Entry 9JA1 (electron microscopy, 2.98 A resolution); this record covers chains C and J of the 14 polymer chains in the assembly.

== Chain C ==
Protein: DNA-directed RNA polymerase II subunit RPB3
Organism: Saccharomyces cerevisiae
UniProt: P16370 (RPB3_YEAST); residues 1-318 here = UniProt positions 1-318
Chain sequence (318 residues; numbered 1 to 318; the number before each row is that of its first residue):
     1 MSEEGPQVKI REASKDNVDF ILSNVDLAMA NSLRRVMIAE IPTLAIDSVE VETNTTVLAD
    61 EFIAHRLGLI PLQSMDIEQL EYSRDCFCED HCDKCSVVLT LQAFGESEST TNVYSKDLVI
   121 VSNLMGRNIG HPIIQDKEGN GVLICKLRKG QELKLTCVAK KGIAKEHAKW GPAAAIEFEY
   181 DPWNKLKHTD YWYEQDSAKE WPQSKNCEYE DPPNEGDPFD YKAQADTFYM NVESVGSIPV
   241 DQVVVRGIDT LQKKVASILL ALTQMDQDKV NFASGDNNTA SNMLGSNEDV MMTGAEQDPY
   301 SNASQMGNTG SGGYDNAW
Not modelled in the structure: 1-2, 269-318
Ion coordination: Zn2+: C86, C88, C95
Curated features (UniProtKB/Swiss-Prot):
  - binding site (Zn(2+)): C86, C88, C92, C95
  - modified residue: S2 (N-acetylserine)
  - natural variant: A30 (A30D: In mutant RPB3-1)
  - mutagenesis: K9 (K9E: Transcript termination readthrough)

== Chain J ==
Protein: DNA-directed RNA polymerases I, II, and III subunit RPABC5
Organism: Saccharomyces cerevisiae
UniProt: P22139 (RPAB5_YEAST); numbering as in UniProt (aligned over 1-70)
Chain sequence (70 residues; row label = number of the first residue in the row):
     1 MIVPVRCFSC GKVVGDKWES YLNLLQEDEL DEGTALSRLG LKRYCCRRMI LTHVDLIEKF
    61 LRYNPLEKRD
Not modelled in the structure: 66-70
Ion coordination: Zn2+: C7, C10, C45, C46
Curated features (UniProtKB/Swiss-Prot):
  - binding site (Zn(2+)): C7, C10, C45, C46
  - cross-link: K59 (Glycyl lysine isopeptide (Lys-Gly) (interchain with G-Cter in ubiquitin))

== Interface between chain C and chain J ==
Pairs across the interface - 44 pairs, chain C then chain J:
  N17(C) - K42(J)
  T55(C) - P65(J)
  V57(C) - I57(J)  hydrophobic
  V57(C) - F60(J)
  L58(C) - M1(J)  hydrophobic
  L58(C) - I57(J)  hydrophobic
  F62(C) - I2(J)  hydrophobic
  R66(C) - I2(J)
  R66(C) - V3(J)  hydrogen bond (side chain-backbone)
  R66(C) - V5(J)
  L69(C) - V5(J)  hydrophobic
  L69(C) - R6(J)  hydrogen bond (backbone-side chain)
  P71(C) - V13(J)  hydrophobic
  T110(C) - L61(J)
  N112(C) - E19(J)  hydrogen bond
  Y114(C) - E19(J)  hydrogen bond
  D136(C) - D16(J)
  D136(C) - S20(J)
  E138(C) - S20(J)
  G141(C) - D16(J)
  V142(C) - V5(J)  hydrophobic
  V142(C) - G15(J)
  L143(C) - V3(J)  hydrophobic
  L143(C) - G15(J)  hydrogen bond (backbone-backbone)
  K146(C) - I2(J)
  K146(C) - D55(J)  salt bridge
  K146(C) - I57(J)
  K146(C) - E58(J)  salt bridge
  K146(C) - L61(J)
  R148(C) - L61(J)
  R148(C) - Y63(J)  hydrogen bond (side chain-backbone)
  R148(C) - N64(J)  hydrogen bond
  Q151(C) - L61(J)
  Q151(C) - P65(J)
  G171(C) - R6(J)  hydrogen bond (backbone-side chain)
  A174(C) - C10(J)
  A174(C) - G11(J)
  A174(C) - K12(J)
  A175(C) - R43(J)
  E177(C) - R43(J)  salt bridge
  E233(C) - R43(J)  salt bridge
  V235(C) - R6(J)
  V235(C) - G11(J)
  V235(C) - V13(J)  hydrophobic
Interface residues without a listed pair, chain C (29 interface residues in all): Q135, L147, K169, A173

== Summary ==
29 residues of chain C face 23 of chain J across their interface, with 8 hydrogen bonds and 4 salt bridges.
Polar pairs include K146(C)-D55(J), K146(C)-E58(J) and E177(C)-R43(J).
Here chain C is DNA-directed RNA polymerase II subunit RPB3 and chain J is DNA-directed RNA polymerases I, II,
and III subunit RPABC5, both from Saccharomyces cerevisiae. Entry 9JA1 (The RNA polymerase II elongation
complex from Saccharomyces cerevisiae) was determined by electron microscopy (same publication as 9JA0 and
8X7U).
